PDB entry 5K6G | X-ray diffraction, 2.90 A resolution | chain F

[Chain F]
Name: Fusion glycoprotein F0
Source organism: Human respiratory syncytial virus A
Notes: fragment: and linked via LINKER residues GS
Reference sequence: P03420 (FUS_HRSVA); residue numbers follow UniProt; this construct covers 26-96, 145-509
Sequence (445 residues; numbered 26 to 509; 39 numbers in that range are skipped by the numbering (no residue carries them; nothing is unmodelled there); the number before each row is that of its first residue):
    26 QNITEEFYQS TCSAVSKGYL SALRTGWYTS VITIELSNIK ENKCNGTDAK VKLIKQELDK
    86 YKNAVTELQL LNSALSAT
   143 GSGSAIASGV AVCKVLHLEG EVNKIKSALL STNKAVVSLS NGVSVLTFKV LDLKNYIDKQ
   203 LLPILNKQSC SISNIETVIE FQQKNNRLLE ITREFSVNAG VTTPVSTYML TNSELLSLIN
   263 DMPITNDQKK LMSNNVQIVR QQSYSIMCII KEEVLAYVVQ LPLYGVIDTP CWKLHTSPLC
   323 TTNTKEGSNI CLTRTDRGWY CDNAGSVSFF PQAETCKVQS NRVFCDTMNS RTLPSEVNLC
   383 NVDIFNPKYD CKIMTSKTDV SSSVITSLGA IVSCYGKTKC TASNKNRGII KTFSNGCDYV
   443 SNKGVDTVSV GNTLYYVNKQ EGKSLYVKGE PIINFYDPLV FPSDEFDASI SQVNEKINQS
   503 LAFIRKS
Disulfide bonds: Cys37-Cys439, Cys69-Cys212, Cys155-Cys290, Cys313-Cys343, Cys322-Cys333, Cys358-Cys367, Cys382-Cys393, Cys416-Cys422
Sequence notes: engineered mutation Asn97, Ser98, Ala99, Leu100, Ser101, Ala102, Thr103, Cys155 (Ser in P03420), Phe190 (Ser in P03420), Leu207 (Val in P03420), Cys290 (Ser in P03420), Arg373 (Leu in P03420), Val379 (Ile in P03420), Val447 (Met in P03420); linker (143-144)
UniProt features mapped onto this chain:
  - glycosylation (N-linked (GlcNAc...) asparagine): Asn27, Asn70, Asn500
  - mutagenesis: Cys37 (C37S: Impairs translation or folding of the F protein), Cys69 (C69S: Impairs translation or folding of the F protein), Cys212 (C212S: No effect on F1 and F2 structure and glycosylation), Cys313 (C313S: Impairs translation or folding of the F protein), Cys322 (C322S: Impairs translation or folding of the F protein), Cys333 (C333S: Impairs translation or folding of the F protein), Cys343 (C343S: Impairs translation or folding of the F protein), Cys358 (C358S: Impairs translation or folding of the F protein), Cys367 (C367S: Impairs translation or folding of the F protein), Cys382 (C382S: No effect on F1 and F2 structure and glycosylation), Cys393 (C393S: Impairs translation or folding of the F protein), Cys416 (C416S: Impairs translation or folding of the F protein), 2 further mutagenesis entries in UniProt
  - natural variant: Glu218 (E218A: In strain: Cold-passage attenuated), Val379 (I379V: In strain: Cold-passage attenuated; this construct carries the variant), Val447 (M447V: In strain: Cold-passage attenuated; this construct carries the variant)

[In short]
From UniProt: 14 mutagenesis sites.
Chain F is Fusion glycoprotein F0 (Human respiratory syncytial virus A); the structure, Crystal structure of
prefusion-stabilized RSV F single-chain 9-24 DS-Cav1 variant, was determined by X-ray diffraction, deposited
together with 5K6C, 5K6H, 5K6B, 5K6I and 5K6F.
